2P72 - chain A; structure by X-ray diffraction, 2.00 A resolution.

== Chain A ==
Protein: Putative glycosyltransferase (Mannosyltransferase) involved in glycosylating the PBCV-1 major capsid protein
From: Paramecium bursaria Chlorella virus 1
Notes: fragment: N-terminal fragment
Reference sequence: Q89399 (Q89399_PBCV1); residues 1-211 here = UniProt positions 1-211
Amino-acid sequence (213 residues; each row starts with the number of its first residue; numbers below 1 keep their minus sign (Ala-1 is residue -1)):
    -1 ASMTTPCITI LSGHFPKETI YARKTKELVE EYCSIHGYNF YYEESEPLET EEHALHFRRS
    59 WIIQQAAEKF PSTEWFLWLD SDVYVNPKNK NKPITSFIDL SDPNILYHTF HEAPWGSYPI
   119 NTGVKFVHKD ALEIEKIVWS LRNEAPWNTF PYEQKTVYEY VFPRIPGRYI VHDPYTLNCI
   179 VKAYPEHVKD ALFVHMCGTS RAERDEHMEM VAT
Disordered / not traced: -1 to 3, 14-16, 197, 207-211
Differences from the reference sequence: cloning artifact (-1 to 0)
Ion coordination: Mn2+: Asp78, Asp80, His193
From the paper describing this entry:
  - binding site for uridine-5'-diphosphate-glucose: Phe13, His54, Arg57, Ser79, Gln152
  - conformationally variable residues (side-chain flip): Phe13, His54
  - specificity-determining residues: Gln152
  - catalytic residues: His54 (proposed by the authors, not directly observed)
  - Mn2+ coordination: Asp80

== Overview ==
Asp78, Asp80 and His193 coordinate Mn2+. From the paper: the catalytic residue His54; a binding site for
uridine-5'-diphosphate-glucose at Phe13, His54 and Arg57 among others.
Chain A is Putative glycosyltransferase (Mannosyltransferase) involved in glycosylating the PBCV-1 major
capsid protein (Paramecium bursaria Chlorella virus 1); the structure, crystal structure of a
glycosyltransferase involved in the glycosylation of the major capsid of PBCV-1, was determined by X-ray
diffraction (same publication as 2P6W and 2P73).
